Entry 1NPO (X-ray diffraction, 3.00 A resolution); this record covers chains A and C of the 4 polymer chains in the assembly.

== Chain A ==
Molecule: Neurophysin II
Source organism: Bos taurus
Reference sequence: P01180 (NEU2_BOVIN); residues 1-95 here correspond to UniProt positions 32-126 (UniProt number = residue number + 31)
Chain sequence (95 residues; numbered 1 to 95; the number before each row is that of its first residue):
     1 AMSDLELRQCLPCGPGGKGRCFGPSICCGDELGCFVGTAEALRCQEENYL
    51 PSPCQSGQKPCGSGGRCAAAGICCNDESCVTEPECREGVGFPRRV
Disordered / not traced: 1-4, 86-95
Cystine bridges: Cys10-Cys54, Cys13-Cys27, Cys21-Cys44, Cys28-Cys34, Cys61-Cys73, Cys67-Cys85, Cys74-Cys79

== Chain C ==
Molecule: Neurophysin II
Source organism: Bos taurus
Reference sequence: P01180 (NEU2_BOVIN); residues 1-95 here correspond to UniProt positions 32-126 (UniProt number = residue number + 31)
Chain sequence (95 residues; row label = number of the first residue in the row):
     1 AMSDLELRQCLPCGPGGAGRCFGPSICCGDELGCFVGTAEALRCQEENYL
    51 PSPCQSGQKPCGSGGRCAAAGICCNDESCVTEPECREGVGFPRRV
Disordered / not traced: 1-6, 86-95
Differences from the reference sequence: conflict Ala18 (Lys49 in P01180)
Cystine bridges: Cys10-Cys54, Cys13-Cys27, Cys21-Cys44, Cys28-Cys34, Cys61-Cys73, Cys67-Cys85, Cys74-Cys79

== Interface between chain A and chain C ==
Contacting residue pairs - 29 pairs, chain A then chain C:
  Leu32(A) with Gly37(C); Thr38(C)
  Gly33(A) with Gly37(C); Thr38(C)
  Cys34(A) with Cys34(C); Phe35(C); Val36(C), hydrogen bond (backbone-backbone); Thr38(C)
  Phe35(A) with Cys34(C); Phe35(C), hydrophobic
  Val36(A) with Gly33(C); Cys34(C), hydrogen bond (backbone-backbone); Val36(C), hydrophobic; Ile72(C), hydrophobic
  Gly37(A) with Gly33(C)
  Thr38(A) with Leu32(C); Gly33(C); Cys34(C); Phe35(C)
  Ile72(A) with Val36(C)
  Glu77(A) with Val80(C); Thr81(C), hydrogen bond (backbone-side chain)
  Ser78(A) with Cys79(C); Val80(C)
  Cys79(A) with Ser78(C); Cys79(C), hydrogen bond (backbone-backbone)
  Val80(A) with Glu77(C); Ser78(C)
  Thr81(A) with Glu77(C), hydrogen bond (backbone-backbone)
Also at the interface, not in a pair above, chain A (15 interface residues in all): Ser25, Glu40
Also at the interface, not in a pair above, chain C (14 interface residues in all): Glu40

== In short ==
The interface between chain A and chain C involves 15 residues on one side and 14 on the other, with 5
hydrogen bonds. Polar pairs include Glu77(A)-Thr81(C), Cys34(A)-Val36(C) and Val36(A)-Cys34(C).
Here chain A is Neurophysin II and chain C is Neurophysin II, both from Bos taurus. Entry 1NPO (Bovine
neurophysin II complex with oxytocin) was determined by X-ray diffraction.
